PDB entry 4I9H | X-ray diffraction, 2.17 A resolution | chains A and C of the 4 polymer chains in the assembly

Chain A (and C):
Protein: L-lactate dehydrogenase A chain
Organism: Oryctolagus cuniculus
Notes: EC 1.1.1.27; chain C of this document is another copy of the same molecule, construct and numbering; everything in this record applies to it too
Reference sequence: P13491 (LDHA_RABIT); residues 1-331 here correspond to UniProt positions 2-332 (UniProt number = residue number + 1)
Sequence (331 residues; row label = number of the first residue in the row):
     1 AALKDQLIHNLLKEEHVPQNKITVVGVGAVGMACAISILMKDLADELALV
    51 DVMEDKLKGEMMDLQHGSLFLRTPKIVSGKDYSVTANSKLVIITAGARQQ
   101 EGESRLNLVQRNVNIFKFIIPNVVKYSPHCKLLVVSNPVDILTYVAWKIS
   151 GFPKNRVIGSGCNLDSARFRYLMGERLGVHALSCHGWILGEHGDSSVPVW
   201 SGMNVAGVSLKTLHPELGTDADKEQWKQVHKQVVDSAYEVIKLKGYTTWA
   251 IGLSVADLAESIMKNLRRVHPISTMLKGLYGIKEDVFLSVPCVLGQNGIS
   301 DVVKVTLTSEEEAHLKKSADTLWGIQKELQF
Not modelled in the structure: 100-105 (chain C: 99-101)
Small-molecule neighbours: 1E4 (1-O-[3-(5-carboxypyridin-2-yl)-5-fluorophenyl]-6-O-[4-({[(5-carboxypyridin-2-yl)sulfanyl]acetyl}amino)-2-chloro-5-methoxyphenyl]-D-mannitol): V25, G26, V27, G28, A29, V30, V50, D51, V52, I93, T94, A95, G96, A97, R111, N114, I115, F118, I119, V135, S136, N137, L164, D165, R168, H192, A237, T247, I251

How chain A and chain C interact:
Residue-residue contacts (110; chain A residue first):
  A2(A) - E224(C)
  L3(A) - L213(C)  hydrophobic
  L3(A) - H214(C)
  L3(A) - E224(C)  hydrogen bond (backbone-side chain)
  L3(A) - W226(C)  hydrophobic
  K4(A) - R176(C)
  K4(A) - L177(C)
  Q6(A) - L213(C)  hydrogen bond (side chain-backbone)
  L7(A) - L177(C)  hydrophobic
  L7(A) - V205(C)  hydrophobic
  L7(A) - V208(C)  hydrophobic
  L7(A) - L210(C)  hydrophobic
  L7(A) - L213(C)  hydrophobic
  I8(A) - L177(C)
  I8(A) - V179(C)  hydrophobic
  M32(A) - W249(C)  hydrophobic
  I36(A) - W249(C)  hydrophobic
  S37(A) - M40(C)
  M40(A) - S37(C)
  M40(A) - M40(C)  hydrophobic
  M40(A) - K41(C)
  M40(A) - L253(C)  hydrophobic
  K41(A) - M40(C)
  D55(A) - L243(C)
  K56(A) - L243(C)  hydrogen bond (backbone-backbone)
  K56(A) - Y246(C)
  K58(A) - L243(C)
  G59(A) - V240(C)
  G59(A) - L243(C)
  G59(A) - K244(C)
  E60(A) - K244(C)  salt bridge
  E60(A) - W249(C)  hydrogen bond
  M62(A) - V240(C)  hydrophobic
  M62(A) - L243(C)  hydrophobic
  D63(A) - K244(C)  salt bridge
  D63(A) - T247(C)
  D63(A) - T248(C)  hydrogen bond (side chain-backbone)
  D63(A) - W249(C)  hydrogen bond (side chain-backbone)
  D63(A) - A250(C)  hydrogen bond (side chain-backbone)
  L64(A) - W249(C)  hydrophobic
  Q65(A) - Y171(C)  hydrogen bond
  H66(A) - R168(C)  hydrogen bond
  H66(A) - S236(C)
  H66(A) - V240(C)
  H66(A) - A250(C)
  G67(A) - A250(C)
  S68(A) - Y171(C)
  S68(A) - H180(C)
  L69(A) - A167(C)  hydrophobic
  L69(A) - R170(C)
  L69(A) - A181(C)
  L69(A) - L182(C)
  F70(A) - A167(C)  hydrophobic
  F70(A) - L253(C)  hydrophobic
  F70(A) - S254(C)
  F70(A) - D257(C)
  L71(A) - H180(C)
  R72(A) - L182(C)
  A167(A) - L69(C)  hydrophobic
  A167(A) - F70(C)  hydrophobic
  R168(A) - H66(C)  hydrogen bond
  R170(A) - L69(C)
  Y171(A) - Q65(C)  hydrogen bond
  Y171(A) - S68(C)
  R176(A) - K4(C)
  L177(A) - K4(C)
  L177(A) - L7(C)  hydrophobic
  L177(A) - I8(C)
  H180(A) - S68(C)
  H180(A) - L71(C)
  A181(A) - L69(C)
  L182(A) - L69(C)
  L182(A) - R72(C)
  V205(A) - L7(C)  hydrophobic
  V208(A) - L7(C)  hydrophobic
  L213(A) - L3(C)  hydrophobic
  L213(A) - Q6(C)
  L213(A) - L7(C)  hydrophobic
  H214(A) - L3(C)
  E224(A) - A2(C)
  E224(A) - L3(C)  hydrogen bond (side chain-backbone)
  W226(A) - L3(C)  hydrophobic
  S236(A) - H66(C)
  V240(A) - G59(C)
  V240(A) - H66(C)
  L243(A) - D55(C)
  L243(A) - K56(C)  hydrogen bond (backbone-backbone)
  L243(A) - K58(C)
  L243(A) - G59(C)
  L243(A) - M62(C)  hydrophobic
  K244(A) - G59(C)
  K244(A) - E60(C)  salt bridge
  K244(A) - D63(C)  salt bridge
  T247(A) - D63(C)
  T248(A) - D63(C)  hydrogen bond (backbone-side chain)
  W249(A) - M32(C)  hydrophobic
  W249(A) - I36(C)  hydrophobic
  W249(A) - E60(C)  hydrogen bond
  W249(A) - D63(C)  hydrogen bond (backbone-side chain)
  W249(A) - L64(C)  hydrophobic
  W249(A) - W249(C)  hydrophobic
  A250(A) - D63(C)  hydrogen bond (backbone-side chain)
  A250(A) - H66(C)
  A250(A) - G67(C)
  L253(A) - M40(C)  hydrophobic
  L253(A) - G67(C)
  L253(A) - F70(C)  hydrophobic
  L253(A) - L71(C)  hydrophobic
  S254(A) - F70(C)
  D257(A) - F70(C)
Interface residues without a listed pair, chain A (59 interface residues in all): P74, L164, V179, L210, L217, Y246
Interface residues without a listed pair, chain C (60 interface residues in all): P74, L164, L217, E239

Overview:
The interface between chain A and chain C involves 59 residues on one side and 60 on the other; the contacts
include 17 hydrogen bonds and 4 salt bridges. Polar pairs include E60(A)-K244(C), D63(A)-K244(C) and
L3(A)-E224(C). Bound to chain A: compound 1E4.
Chain A and chain C are both L-lactate dehydrogenase A chain (Oryctolagus cuniculus); the structure, Crystal
structure of rabbit LDHA in complex with AP28669, was determined by X-ray diffraction (same publication as
4I8X, 4I9N and 4I9U).
